8I9X - chains C1 and LN of the 60 polymer chains in the assembly; structure by electron microscopy, 2.80 A resolution.

Chain C1:
Molecule: 3341-nt RNA strand
Source organism: Chaetomium thermophilum
Sequence (3341 nucleotides; numbered 1 to 3341; the number before each row is that of its first residue):
     1 GGUUGACCUCGGAUCAGGUAGGAGGACCCGCUGAACUUAAGCAUAUCAAU
    51 AAGCGGAGGAAAAGAAACCAACAGGGAUUGCCCUAGUAACGGCGAGUGAA
   101 GCGGCAACAGCUCAAAUUUGAAAGCUGGCUUCGGCCCGCGUUGUAAUUUG
   151 GAGAGGAUGCUUUGGGCGAGGCUCCUUCUGAGUUCCCUGGAACGGGACGC
   201 CACAGAGGGUGAGAGCCCCGUAUAGUUGGAAGCCAAGCCUGUGUAAAGCU
   251 CCUUCGACGAGUCGAGUAGUUUGGGAAUGCUGCUCAAAAUGGGAGGUAAA
   301 UUUCUUCUAAAGCUAAAUACCGGCCAGAGACCGAUAGCGCACAAGUAGAG
   351 UGAUCGAAAGAUGAAAAGCACUUUGAAAAGAGGGUUAAAUAGCACGUGAA
   401 AUUGUUGAAAGGGAAGCGCUUGUGACCAGACUUGCGCCCGGCGGAUCAUC
   451 CGGUGUUCUCACCGGUGCACUCCGCCGGGCUCAGGCCAGCAUCGGUUCUG
   501 GCGGGGGGAUAAAGGCCCAGGGAAUGUGGCUCCUCCGGGAGUGUUAUAGC
   551 CCUGGGUGUAAUACCCUCGCCGGGACCGAGGACCGCGCUCUGCAAGGAUG
   601 CUGGCGUAAUGGUCACCAGCGACCCGUCUUGAAACACGGACCAAGGAGUC
   651 AAGGUUUUGCGCGAGUGUUUGGGUGUAAAACCCGCACGCGUAAUGAAAGU
   701 GAACGUAGGUGAGAGCUUCGGCGCAUCAUCGACCGAUCCUGAUGUAUUCG
   751 GAUGGAUUUGAGUAGGAGCGUUAAGCCUUGGACCCGAAAGAUGGUGAACU
   801 AUGCUUGGAUAGGGUGAAGCCAGAGGAAACUCUGGUGGAGGCUCGCAGCG
   851 GUUCUGACGUGCAAAUCGAUCGUCAAAUCUGAGCAUGGGGGCGAAAGACU
   901 AAUCGAACCAUCUAGUAGCUGGUUACCGCCGAAGUUUCCCUCAGGAUAGC
   951 AGUGUCGACCUUCAGUUUUAUGAGGUAAAGCGAAUGAUUAGGGACUCGGG
  1001 GGCGAUUUUUAGCCUUCAUCCAUUCUCAAACUUUAAAUAUGUAAGAAGCC
  1051 CUUGUUACUUAACUGAACGUGGGCAUUCGAAUGUAUCGACACUAGUGGGC
  1101 CAUUUUUGGUAAGCAGAACUGGCGAUGCGGGAUGAACCGAACGCGGGGUU
  1151 AAGGUGCCGGAGUGGACGCUCAUCAGACACCACAAAAGGCGUUAGUACAU
  1201 CUUGACAGCAGGACGGUGGCCAUGGAAGUCGGAAUCCGCUAAGGACUGUG
  1251 UAACAACUCACCUGCCGAAUGUACUAGCCCUGAAAAUGGAUGGCGCUCAA
  1301 GCGUCCCACCCAUACCCCGCCCUCAGGGUAGAAACGAUGCCCUGAGGAGU
  1351 AGGCGGCCGUGGAGGUCAGUGACGAAGCCUAGGGCGUGAGCCCGGGUCGA
  1401 ACGGCCUCUAGUGCAGAUCUUGGUGGUAGUAGCAAAUACUUCAAUGAGAA
  1451 CUUGAAGGACCGAAGUGGGGAAAGGUUCCAUGUGAACAGCGGUUGGACAU
  1501 GGGUUAGUCGAUCCUAAGCCAUAGGGAAGUUCCGUUUCAAAGGGGCACUC
  1551 GUGCCCCGUGUGGCGAAAGGGAAGCCGGUUAAUAUUCCGGCACCUGGAUG
  1601 UGGGUUUUGCGCGGCAACGCAACUGAACGCGGAGACGACGGCGGGGGCCC
  1651 CGGGCAGAGUUCUCUUUUCUUCUUAACGGUCUAUCACCCUGGAAACAGUU
  1701 UGUCUGGAGAUAGGGUUUAAUGGCCGGAAGAGCCCGACACUUCUGUCGGG
  1751 UCCGGUGCGCUCUCGACGUCCCUUGAAAAUCCGCGGGAGGGAAUAAUUCU
  1801 CACGCCAGGUCGUACUCAUAACCGCAGCAGGUCCCCAAGGUGAACAGCCU
  1851 CUGGUUGAUAGAACAAUGUAGAUAAGGGAAGUCGGCAAAAUAGAUCCGUA
  1901 ACUUCGGGAAAAGGAUUGGCUCUAAGGGUUGGGCACGUUGGGCUUUGGGC
  1951 GGACGCCCUGGGAGCAGAGGGCCUCUAGCCGGGCAACCGGCCGGCGGCCC
  2001 UCAGCACCCGGGGUUGAAGCCCUUAGCAGGCUUCGGCCGUCCGGCGUGCG
  2051 GUUAACAACCAACUUAGAACUGGUACGGACAGGGGGAAUCUGACUGUCUA
  2101 AUUAAAACAUAGCAUUGCGAUGGCCAGAAAGUGGUGUUGACGCAAUGUGA
  2151 UUUCUGCCCAGUGCUCUGAAUGUCAAAGUGAAGAAAUUCAACCAAGCGCG
  2201 GGUAAACGGCGGGAGUAACUAUGACUCUCUUAAGGUAGCCAAAUGCCUCG
  2251 UCAUCUAAUUAGUGACGCGCAUGAAUGGAUUAACGAGAUUCCCACUGUCC
  2301 CUAUCUACUAUCUAGCGAAACCACAGCCAAGGGAACGGGCUUGGCAAAAU
  2351 CAGCGGGGAAAGAAGACCCUGUUGAGCUUGACUCUAGUUUGACAUUGUGA
  2401 AAAGACAUAGGAGGUGUAGAAUAGGUGGGAGCUUCGGCGCCAGUGAAAUA
  2451 CCACUACUCCUAUUGUUUUUUUACUUAUUCAAUGAAGCGGGGCUGGACUU
  2501 GCGUCCAACUUCUGGAGUUAAGGUCCUUCGCGGGCCGACCCGGGUUGAAG
  2551 ACAUUGUCAGGUGGGGAGUUUGGCUGGGGCGGCACAUCUGUUAAACCAUA
  2601 ACGCAGGUGUCCUAAGGGGGGCUCAUGGAGAACAGAAAUCUCCAGUAGAA
  2651 CAAAAGGGUAAAAGUCCCCUUGAUUUUGAUUUUCAGUGUGAAUACAAACC
  2701 AUGAAAGUGUGGCCUAUCGAUCCUUUAGUCCCUCGAAAUUUGAGGCUAGA
  2751 GGUGCCAGAAAAGUUACCACAGGGAUAACUGGCUUGUGGCGGCCAAGCGU
  2801 UCAUAGCGACGUCGCUUUUUGAUCCUUCGAUGUCGGCUCUUCCUAUCAUA
  2851 CCGAAGCAGAAUUCGGUAAGCGUUGGAUUGUUCACCCACUAAUAGGGAAC
  2901 GUGAGCUGGGUUUAGACCGUCGUGAGACAGGUUAGUUUUACCCUACUGAU
  2951 GAACUCGUCGCAAUGGUAAUUCAGCUUAGUACGAGAGGAACCGCUGAUUC
  3001 AGAUAAUUGGUUUUUGCGGUUGUCCGACCGGGCAGUGCCGCGAAGCUACC
  3051 AUCUGCUGGAUAAUGGCUGAACGCCUCUAAGUCAGAAUCCAUGCCAGAAC
  3101 GCGACGAUACUACCCGCACGUUGUAGACGUAUAAGAAUAGGCUCCGGCCU
  3151 CGUAUCCUAGCAGGCGAUUCCUCCGCCGGCCUCGAAGUGGCCGUCGGUAA
  3201 UUCGCGUAUUGCAAUUUAGACACGCGCGGGAUCAAAUCCUUUGCAGACGA
  3251 CUUAGAUGUGCGAAAGGGUCCUGUAAGCAGUAGAGUAGCCUUGUUGUUAC
  3301 GAUCUGCUGAGGGUAAGCCCUCCUUCGCCUAGAUUUCCCAG
Not modelled in the structure: 1-2, 693-706, 847-854, 865-867, 901-905, 987-1028, 1887-1894, 1904-2070, 2082, 2093-2283, 2485-2545, 2571-2721, 2753-2756, 2801-2804, 2822-2828, 2833, 2909-2914, 2937-2940, 3338-3341

Chain LN:
Name: Ribosomal protein L15
Source organism: Chaetomium thermophilum
Reference sequence: G0RZ88 (G0RZ88_CHATD); residue numbers follow UniProt; this construct covers 1-203
Chain sequence (203 residues; numbered 1 to 203; the number before each row is that of its first residue):
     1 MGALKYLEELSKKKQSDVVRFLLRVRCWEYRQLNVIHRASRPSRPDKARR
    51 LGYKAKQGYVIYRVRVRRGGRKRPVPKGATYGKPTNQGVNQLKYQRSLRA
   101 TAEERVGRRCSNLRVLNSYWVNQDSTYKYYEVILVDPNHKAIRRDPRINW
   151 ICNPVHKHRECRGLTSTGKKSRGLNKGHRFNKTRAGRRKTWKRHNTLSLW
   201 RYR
Not modelled in the structure: 1, 72-90

Interface between chain C1 and chain LN:
Residue-residue contacts (194; chain C1 residue first):
  C8(C1) with Arg41(LN), phosphate contact
  U9(C1) with Ser40(LN), hydrogen bond to the phosphate; Arg41(LN), salt bridge to the phosphate
  C10(C1) with Arg38(LN), phosphate contact
  G18(C1) with Asn112(LN), base contact; Asn138(LN), sugar contact
  U19(C1) with Asn112(LN), sugar contact; Asn138(LN), sugar contact
  A20(C1) with Ser111(LN), sugar contact
  C28(C1) with Lys192(LN), phosphate contact
  C29(C1) with Arg162(LN), hydrogen bond to the sugar; Arg172(LN), hydrogen bond to the phosphate; Lys189(LN), phosphate contact
  G30(C1) with Arg96(LN), sugar contact; Arg172(LN), salt bridge to the phosphate; Gly186(LN), phosphate contact; Arg188(LN), salt bridge to the phosphate
  C31(C1) with Tyr94(LN), phosphate contact; Arg96(LN), sugar contact; Arg187(LN), salt bridge to the phosphate; Arg188(LN), salt bridge to the phosphate
  U32(C1) with Arg71(LN), phosphate contact; Tyr94(LN), phosphate contact; Gln95(LN), hydrogen bond to the phosphate; Arg188(LN), hydrogen bond to the base
  G33(C1) with Arg71(LN), salt bridge to the phosphate
  A49(C1) with Arg187(LN), hydrogen bond to the base; Trp191(LN), hydrogen bond to the phosphate
  U50(C1) with Trp191(LN), sugar contact
  G55(C1) with Glu104(LN), sugar contact; Cys161(LN), hydrogen bond to the base; Arg162(LN), base contact
  G56(C1) with Lys157(LN), hydrogen bond to the sugar; His158(LN), phosphate contact; Cys161(LN), sugar contact; Arg162(LN), base contact
  A57(C1) with Pro154(LN), phosphate contact; Val155(LN), sugar contact; Lys157(LN), phosphate contact; His158(LN), salt bridge to the phosphate
  G58(C1) with Pro154(LN), phosphate contact; Lys157(LN), salt bridge to the phosphate
  A61(C1) with Val155(LN), sugar contact; Arg162(LN), phosphate contact; Lys189(LN), hydrogen bond to the base
  A62(C1) with Val155(LN), phosphate contact; Arg162(LN), salt bridge to the phosphate; Arg172(LN), hydrogen bond to the phosphate; Lys189(LN), base contact
  A63(C1) with Leu164(LN), phosphate contact; Arg172(LN), salt bridge to the phosphate; Leu174(LN), phosphate contact
  G64(C1) with Leu174(LN), phosphate contact
  A65(C1) with Lys176(LN), salt bridge to the phosphate
  A66(C1) with Lys176(LN), base contact
  C68(C1) with Lys176(LN), sugar contact; Gly177(LN), phosphate contact
  C69(C1) with Gly177(LN), phosphate contact; His178(LN), hydrogen bond to the phosphate
  A70(C1) with His178(LN), salt bridge to the phosphate
  A77(C1) with Lys176(LN), hydrogen bond to the sugar
  U79(C1) with Ala185(LN), phosphate contact; Lys189(LN), phosphate contact
  G80(C1) with Lys189(LN), salt bridge to the phosphate; Arg193(LN), salt bridge to the phosphate
  C81(C1) with Arg193(LN), salt bridge to the phosphate; Trp200(LN), sugar contact
  C82(C1) with Ser198(LN), hydrogen bond to the phosphate; Trp200(LN), hydrogen bond to the phosphate
  A99(C1) with Lys182(LN), sugar contact; His194(LN), salt bridge to the phosphate
  A100(C1) with His178(LN), hydrogen bond to the sugar; Asn181(LN), sugar contact; Arg193(LN), salt bridge to the phosphate; His194(LN), salt bridge to the phosphate
  U112(C1) with Arg147(LN), sugar contact
  C113(C1) with Arg147(LN), salt bridge to the phosphate
  A114(C1) with Arg49(LN), salt bridge to the phosphate; Arg50(LN), sugar contact; Lys54(LN), salt bridge to the phosphate
  A115(C1) with Leu4(LN), phosphate contact; Lys5(LN), phosphate contact; Arg49(LN), salt bridge to the phosphate
  A116(C1) with Gly2(LN), phosphate contact; Lys5(LN), salt bridge to the phosphate
  U117(C1) with Gly2(LN), hydrogen bond to the phosphate
  C125(C1) with Ala141(LN), sugar contact; Arg144(LN), phosphate contact
  U126(C1) with Gln57(LN), sugar contact; His139(LN), hydrogen bond to the sugar; Lys140(LN), salt bridge to the phosphate; Ala141(LN), sugar contact; Arg144(LN), salt bridge to the phosphate
  G127(C1) with Lys140(LN), phosphate contact
  C139(C1) with Gln57(LN), hydrogen bond to the sugar
  U142(C1) with Arg41(LN), sugar contact
  G143(C1) with Arg49(LN), hydrogen bond to the sugar; Ala55(LN), sugar contact
  U144(C1) with Arg49(LN), salt bridge to the phosphate; Lys54(LN), salt bridge to the phosphate; Ala55(LN), hydrogen bond to the phosphate; Lys56(LN), hydrogen bond to the phosphate
  A145(C1) with Lys54(LN), salt bridge to the phosphate; Lys56(LN), salt bridge to the phosphate; Asp145(LN), phosphate contact
  A146(C1) with Arg147(LN), salt bridge to the phosphate
  A257(C1) with Lys5(LN), hydrogen bond to the sugar
  G259(C1) with Glu8(LN), sugar contact; Arg50(LN), hydrogen bond to the base
  A260(C1) with Glu8(LN), phosphate contact; Ser11(LN), sugar contact; Lys12(LN), base contact; Lys14(LN), hydrogen bond to the sugar; Lys47(LN), salt bridge to the phosphate; Arg50(LN), salt bridge to the phosphate
  G261(C1) with Lys14(LN), salt bridge to the phosphate; Gln15(LN), base contact; Arg44(LN), salt bridge to the phosphate; Lys47(LN), salt bridge to the phosphate; Trp120(LN), base contact; Gln123(LN), base contact
  C263(C1) with Lys170(LN), phosphate contact
  A268(C1) with Lys93(LN), base contact
  G269(C1) with Gln91(LN), sugar contact; Lys93(LN), base contact; Gln95(LN), base contact
  U272(C1) with Lys182(LN), hydrogen bond to the sugar
  G273(C1) with Asn181(LN), base contact; Lys182(LN), hydrogen bond to the base
  G274(C1) with His178(LN), hydrogen bond to the base; Asn181(LN), base contact; Lys182(LN), hydrogen bond to the base
  U278(C1) with Arg179(LN), salt bridge to the phosphate
  G279(C1) with Arg179(LN), salt bridge to the phosphate; Phe180(LN), phosphate contact
  C280(C1) with Gln95(LN), hydrogen bond to the sugar; Lys170(LN), salt bridge to the phosphate; Ser171(LN), sugar contact
  U281(C1) with Lys93(LN), base contact; Tyr94(LN), hydrogen bond to the sugar; Gln95(LN), sugar contact; Arg96(LN), phosphate contact; Ser97(LN), sugar contact; Lys170(LN), salt bridge to the phosphate; Ser171(LN), hydrogen bond to the phosphate
  G282(C1) with Gly69(LN), hydrogen bond to the sugar; Gly70(LN), sugar contact; Lys93(LN), base contact; Ser97(LN), phosphate contact; Leu98(LN), hydrogen bond to the phosphate
  C283(C1) with Arg68(LN), salt bridge to the phosphate; Gly69(LN), hydrogen bond to the phosphate; Lys128(LN), salt bridge to the phosphate
  U284(C1) with Arg68(LN), salt bridge to the phosphate
  A286(C1) with Gln15(LN), hydrogen bond to the phosphate
  A288(C1) with Lys13(LN), salt bridge to the phosphate
  A294(C1) with Arg179(LN), hydrogen bond to the phosphate
  G295(C1) with Arg179(LN), salt bridge to the phosphate
  A311(C1) with Lys47(LN), salt bridge to the phosphate; Arg50(LN), sugar contact; Leu51(LN), hydrogen bond to the sugar; Asn117(LN), sugar contact; Ser166(LN), hydrogen bond to the phosphate
  G312(C1) with Trp150(LN), sugar contact; Arg159(LN), phosphate contact; Ser166(LN), phosphate contact
  C313(C1) with Trp150(LN), sugar contact; His156(LN), phosphate contact; Arg159(LN), salt bridge to the phosphate; Lys169(LN), salt bridge to the phosphate
  U314(C1) with His156(LN), salt bridge to the phosphate
  A651(C1) with Arg203(LN), phosphate contact
  A652(C1) with Arg203(LN), salt bridge to the phosphate
  U669(C1) with Tyr202(LN), stacking on the base
  U670(C1) with Trp200(LN), phosphate contact
  G671(C1) with Trp200(LN), phosphate contact
  A678(C1) with Arg201(LN), phosphate contact
  A679(C1) with Arg201(LN), salt bridge to the phosphate
  U771(C1) with Arg203(LN), phosphate contact
  G1524(C1) with Asn34(LN), hydrogen bond to the phosphate
  G1525(C1) with Asn34(LN), phosphate contact; Val35(LN), hydrogen bond to the phosphate; Arg65(LN), salt bridge to the phosphate
  G1526(C1) with Val35(LN), phosphate contact; Arg67(LN), salt bridge to the phosphate; Tyr127(LN), hydrogen bond to the phosphate
  A1527(C1) with Arg67(LN), phosphate contact; Arg105(LN), base contact; Arg108(LN), base contact
  A1528(C1) with Arg71(LN), salt bridge to the phosphate; Tyr94(LN), hydrogen bond to the sugar; Glu104(LN), sugar contact
  G1529(C1) with Arg105(LN), salt bridge to the phosphate; Arg108(LN), salt bridge to the phosphate
Other interface residues (no listed pair), chain C1 (99 interface residues in all): A48, A67, U78, G101, G138, G140, A276, A287, A289, A310, A680
Other interface residues (no listed pair), chain LN (98 interface residues in all): Leu33, Leu92, Arg99, Thr101, Thr165, Thr183, Arg184, Leu199

Overview:
99 residues of chain C1 face 98 of chain LN across their interface, with 43 hydrogen bonds, 55 salt bridges
and 1 aromatic stacking contact. Polar contacts include U32(C1)-Arg188(LN), A49(C1)-Arg187(LN) and
G55(C1)-Cys161(LN).
Chain C1 is a 3341-nt RNA strand and chain LN is Ribosomal protein L15, both from Chaetomium thermophilum; the
structure, Cryo-EM structure of a Chaetomium thermophilum pre-60S ribosomal subunit - Ytm1-1, was determined
by electron microscopy together with 8I9P, 8I9T, 8I9V, 8I9W, 8I9Y, 8I9Z and 8IA0 from the same study.
